9N8W - chains F and G of the 7 polymer chains in the assembly; structure by electron microscopy, 3.50 A resolution.

# Chain F (and G)
Protein: Intermembrane transport protein YebT
From: Escherichia coli
Notes: chain G of this document is another copy of the same molecule, construct and numbering; everything in this record applies to it too
UniProt: P76272 (YEBT_ECOLI); numbering as in UniProt (aligned over 1-877)
Amino-acid sequence (877 residues; row label = number of the first residue in the row):
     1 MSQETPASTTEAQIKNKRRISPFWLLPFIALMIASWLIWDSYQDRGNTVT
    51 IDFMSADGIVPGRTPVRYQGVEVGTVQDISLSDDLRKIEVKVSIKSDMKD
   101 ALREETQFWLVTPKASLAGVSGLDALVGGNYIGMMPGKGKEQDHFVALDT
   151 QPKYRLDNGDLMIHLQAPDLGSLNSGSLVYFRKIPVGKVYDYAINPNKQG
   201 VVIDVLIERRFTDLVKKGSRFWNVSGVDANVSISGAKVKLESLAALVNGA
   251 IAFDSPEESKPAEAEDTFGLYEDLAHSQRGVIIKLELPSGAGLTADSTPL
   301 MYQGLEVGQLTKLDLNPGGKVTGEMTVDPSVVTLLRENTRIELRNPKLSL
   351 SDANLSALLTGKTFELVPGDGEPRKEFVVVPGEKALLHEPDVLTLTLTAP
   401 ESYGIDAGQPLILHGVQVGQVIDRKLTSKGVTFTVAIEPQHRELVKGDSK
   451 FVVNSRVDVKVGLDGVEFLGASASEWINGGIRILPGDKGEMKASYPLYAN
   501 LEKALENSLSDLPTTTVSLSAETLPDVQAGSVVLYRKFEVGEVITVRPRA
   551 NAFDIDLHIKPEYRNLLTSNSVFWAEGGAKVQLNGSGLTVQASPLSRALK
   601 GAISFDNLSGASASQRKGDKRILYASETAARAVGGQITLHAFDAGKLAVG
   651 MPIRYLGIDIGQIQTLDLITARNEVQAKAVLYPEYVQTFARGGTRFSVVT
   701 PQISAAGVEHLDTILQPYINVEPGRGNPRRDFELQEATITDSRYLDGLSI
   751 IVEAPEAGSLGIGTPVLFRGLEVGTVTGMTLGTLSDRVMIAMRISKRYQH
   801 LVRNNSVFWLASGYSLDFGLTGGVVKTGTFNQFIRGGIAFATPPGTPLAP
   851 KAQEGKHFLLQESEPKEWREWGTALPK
Disordered / not traced: 1-45 (chain G: 1-22)
UniProt features mapped onto this chain:
  - mutagenesis: L123 (L123N: Loss of activity), L126 (L126N: Loss of activity), V127 (V127N: Loss of activity), L243 (L243N: Well folded and assembled into a hexameric structure, but loses its function), L246 (L246N: Well folded and assembled into a hexameric structure, but loses its function), V247 (V247N: Well folded and assembled into a hexameric structure, but loses its function), L355 (L355N: Well folded and assembled into a hexameric structure, but loses its function), L358 (L358N: Well folded and assembled into a hexameric structure, but loses its function), L359 (L359N: Well folded and assembled into a hexameric structure, but loses its function), A473 (A473N: Loss of activity), W476 (W476N: Loss of activity), I477 (I477N: Loss of activity), 16 further mutagenesis entries in UniProt

# Interface between chain F and chain G
Pairs across the interface - 195 pairs, chain F then chain G:
  M54(F) with Q69(G); N158(G)
  S55(F) with Q69(G)
  A56(F) with Q69(G), hydrogen bond (backbone-backbone); G70(G); V71(G)
  D57(F) with R67(G); G70(G); D124(G)
  I79(F) with V71(G), hydrophobic
  L81(F) with Y68(G), hydrophobic; D97(G); M98(G), hydrophobic
  D84(F) with M98(G); A101(G)
  R86(F) with Y68(G); L156(G)
  I88(F) with V71(G), hydrophobic
  P113(F) with L123(G)
  P168(F) with R182(G)
  D169(F) with R182(G); K183(G), salt bridge
  L170(F) with R182(G), hydrogen bond (backbone-backbone); K183(G); I184(G), hydrophobic
  G171(F) with K183(G)
  S172(F) with E241(G), hydrogen bond (side chain-backbone)
  Y192(F) with I184(G), hydrophobic
  I194(F) with F181(G), hydrophobic; I184(G), hydrophobic
  N197(F) with E257(G)
  K198(F) with F181(G); R182(G); D213(G), salt bridge; L214(G)
  Q199(F) with R182(G), hydrogen bond; E257(G), hydrogen bond
  V201(F) with R182(G); I184(G), hydrophobic
  G226(F) with L240(G)
  V227(F) with V238(G); K239(G); L240(G), hydrogen bond (backbone-backbone)
  D228(F) with V238(G)
  A229(F) with A236(G); K237(G); V238(G), hydrogen bond (backbone-backbone)
  N230(F) with A236(G); K237(G)
  V231(F) with G235(G); A236(G), hydrogen bond (backbone-backbone)
  L246(F) with L243(G)
  V247(F) with L243(G)
  S289(F) with Q303(G)
  G290(F) with Q303(G), hydrogen bond (backbone-backbone); G304(G); L305(G)
  A291(F) with G304(G)
  L313(F) with L305(G), hydrophobic
  L315(F) with Y302(G); L305(G), hydrophobic
  G319(F) with Y302(G)
  V321(F) with Q303(G)
  N345(F) with D352(G), hydrogen bond
  P346(F) with A353(G)
  K347(F) with S351(G)
  L358(F) with A353(G), hydrophobic; L355(G), hydrophobic
  L359(F) with S234(G); L355(G), hydrophobic
  E401(F) with H414(G)
  S402(F) with H414(G), hydrogen bond (backbone-backbone); G415(G); V416(G)
  R424(F) with G415(G), hydrogen bond (side chain-backbone); V416(G)
  L426(F) with L413(G); H414(G); V418(G), hydrophobic; H441(G); L444(G), hydrophobic
  S428(F) with L444(G)
  V431(F) with H414(G)
  V459(F) with V466(G)
  K460(F) with V466(G)
  V461(F) with G462(G); L463(G); V466(G)
  G462(F) with L463(G)
  L463(F) with L463(G), hydrophobic
  W476(F) with A473(G), hydrophobic
  E522(F) with R536(G)
  L524(F) with R536(G); K537(G)
  D526(F) with P594(G)
  Q528(F) with R597(G)
  V546(F) with F538(G)
  N551(F) with R536(G)
  F553(F) with Y535(G); R536(G)
  G578(F) with A592(G)
  A579(F) with V590(G); Q591(G); A592(G), hydrogen bond (backbone-backbone)
  K580(F) with V590(G)
  V581(F) with L588(G); T589(G); V590(G), hydrogen bond (backbone-backbone)
  Q582(F) with S586(G), hydrogen bond (side chain-backbone); L588(G); T589(G)
  L583(F) with S586(G); G587(G); L588(G), hydrogen bond (backbone-backbone)
  N584(F) with S586(G)
  A598(F) with P594(G); L595(G), hydrogen bond (backbone-backbone)
  L599(F) with P594(G); L595(G), hydrophobic; S596(G)
  K600(F) with D464(G), salt bridge
  F642(F) with L656(G); D741(G); R743(G)
  D643(F) with L656(G); G657(G); T740(G)
  A644(F) with L656(G), hydrogen bond (backbone-backbone)
  G645(F) with G657(G)
  L668(F) with Y655(G); I658(G), hydrophobic; Y685(G), hydrophobic
  N673(F) with Y655(G), hydrogen bond; S742(G); D746(G)
  V675(F) with L656(G)
  P701(F) with V708(G); L711(G), hydrophobic
  I703(F) with S704(G); G707(G); V708(G)
  S704(F) with A705(G); A706(G), hydrogen bond (side chain-backbone); G707(G)
  A705(F) with A705(G), hydrogen bond (backbone-backbone)
  I714(F) with L711(G), hydrophobic
  L715(F) with L583(G), hydrophobic; N584(G); G585(G), hydrogen bond (backbone-backbone)
  Q716(F) with G585(G)
  E736(F) with R743(G), salt bridge
  P755(F) with R769(G), hydrogen bond (backbone-side chain)
  E756(F) with R769(G); G770(G); W868(G); R869(G), salt bridge
  A757(F) with R769(G), hydrogen bond (backbone-backbone); G770(G); L771(G), hydrophobic
  G758(F) with F830(G)
  S759(F) with G828(G), hydrogen bond (side chain-backbone); F830(G)
  M779(F) with L771(G), hydrophobic
  L781(F) with L771(G), hydrophobic; Y798(G), hydrophobic
  T783(F) with L875(G)
  S785(F) with F768(G); R769(G); L801(G); T873(G); L875(G)
  D786(F) with R769(G), hydrogen bond (backbone-side chain); G872(G); T873(G)
  V788(F) with R769(G); L771(G), hydrophobic
  S812(F) with T827(G), hydrogen bond (side chain-backbone); G828(G)
  G813(F) with T827(G), hydrogen bond (backbone-backbone)
  Y814(F) with V825(G); T827(G), hydrogen bond (backbone-side chain)
  S815(F) with V825(G)
  L816(F) with G823(G); V824(G); V825(G), hydrophobic
  D817(F) with G823(G); V824(G)
  F818(F) with F818(G), hydrophobic; T821(G); G823(G), hydrogen bond (backbone-backbone)
  L820(F) with T821(G)
  F833(F) with T827(G); T829(G), hydrogen bond (backbone-side chain)
  I834(F) with T829(G)
  E862(F) with K826(G)
Other interface residues (no listed pair), chain F (121 interface residues in all): S225, P288, D314, G318, P400, G404, T427, G577, T670, E674, L784, R787, G819, Q832
Other interface residues (no listed pair), chain G (118 interface residues in all): D157, P185, F211, V461, S474, R482, E539, S593, I660, E684, T688, L745, H800, G822, A874

# Overview
121 residues of chain F and 118 residues of chain G are in contact; the contacts include 31 hydrogen bonds and
5 salt bridges. Among the polar pairs are D169(F)-K183(G), K198(F)-D213(G) and K600(F)-D464(G). UniProt lists
28 mutagenesis sites on chain F.
Chain F and chain G are both Intermembrane transport protein YebT (Escherichia coli); the structure,
Intermembrane lipid transport complex LetAB from Escherichia coli (Crosslinked, Composite model corresponding
to Map 1), was determined by electron microscopy, deposited together with 9N8X.
